Entry 6Z6F (electron microscopy, 3.11 A resolution); this record covers chains B and D of the 4 polymer chains in the assembly.

== Chain B ==
Protein: Histone deacetylase HDA1
Organism: Saccharomyces cerevisiae (strain ATCC 204508 / S288c)
Notes: EC 3.5.1.98
UniProtKB: P53973 (HDA1_YEAST); residues 29-700 here = UniProt positions 29-700
Amino-acid sequence (672 residues; numbered 29 to 700; the number before each row is that of its first residue):
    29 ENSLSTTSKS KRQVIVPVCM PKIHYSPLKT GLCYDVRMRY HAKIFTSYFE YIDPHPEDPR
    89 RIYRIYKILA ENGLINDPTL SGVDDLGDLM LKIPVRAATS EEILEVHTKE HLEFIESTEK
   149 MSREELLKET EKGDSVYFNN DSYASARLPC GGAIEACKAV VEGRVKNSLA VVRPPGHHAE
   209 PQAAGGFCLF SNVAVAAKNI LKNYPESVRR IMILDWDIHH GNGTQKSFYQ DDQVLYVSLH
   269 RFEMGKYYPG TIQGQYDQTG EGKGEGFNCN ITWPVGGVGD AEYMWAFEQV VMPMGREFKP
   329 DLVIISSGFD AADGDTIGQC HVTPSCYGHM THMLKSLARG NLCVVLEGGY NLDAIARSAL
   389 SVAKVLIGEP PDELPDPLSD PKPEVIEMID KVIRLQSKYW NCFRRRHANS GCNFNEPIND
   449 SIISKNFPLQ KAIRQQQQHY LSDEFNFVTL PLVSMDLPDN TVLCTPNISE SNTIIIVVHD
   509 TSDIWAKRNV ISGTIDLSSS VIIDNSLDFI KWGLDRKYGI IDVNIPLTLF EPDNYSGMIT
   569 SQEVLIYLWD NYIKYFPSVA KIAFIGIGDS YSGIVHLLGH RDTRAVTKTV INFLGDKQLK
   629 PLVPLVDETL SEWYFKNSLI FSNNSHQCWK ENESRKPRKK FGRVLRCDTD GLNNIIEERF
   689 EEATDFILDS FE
Not modelled in the structure: 657-666, 679
Metal / ion sites: Zn2+: Asp245, His247, Asp338

== Chain D ==
Protein: HDA1 complex subunit 3
Organism: Saccharomyces cerevisiae (strain ATCC 204508 / S288c)
UniProtKB: Q06623 (HDA3_YEAST); residue numbers follow UniProt; this construct covers 28-334, 404-639
Amino-acid sequence (543 residues; numbered 28 to 639; 69 numbers in that range are skipped by the numbering (no residue carries them; nothing is unmodelled there); the number before each row is that of its first residue):
    28 SGDYWLPTTM SLYQKELTDQ IVSLHYSDIL RYFETSHYKE DVILESMKTM CLNGSLVATH
    88 PYLLIDHYMP KSLITRDVPA HLAENSGKFS VLRDLINLVQ EYETETAIVC RPGRTMDLLE
   148 ALLLGNKVHI KRYDGHSIKS KQKANDFSCT VHLFSSEGIN FTKYPIKSKA RFDMLICLDT
   208 TVDTSQKDIQ YLLQYKRERK GLERYAPIVR LVAINSIDHC RLFFGKKFDK NSREYLENVT
   268 AAMVILRDRL GTLPPDLRPI YSQKLHYLVE WLENPTVPWP LPDIYPLKQY TSMDVERSLL
   328 TEVHFKK
   404 NSSNVNYHLS SGIITHKLIQ SMGEVYMDIC VQKQELDDYS CLDDLQNDHL KFFSNEDEKI
   464 IKEYETVLRT NNENLNRSHE LEVENNLKFS QIETLEKDIE TLKGSLMAQG ETLSKLKDAF
   524 VKTDNVQDEI EKEERVSVSR DTEKKYMEQE IKRAVDAIRE NEEETHKLNE KQNGLESELK
   584 LKFEKSEIST KELNEKIGFL KKELKLENDL NEELVGQLSK TMDNLENLTI PRVRTQ
Not modelled in the structure: 169-171, 225-230

== Chain B / chain D interface ==
Pairs across the interface (34; chain B residue first):
  Ser31(B) - Arg58(D)
  Ser31(B) - Thr62(D)
  Ser31(B) - His64(D)  hydrogen bond (side chain-backbone)
  Leu32(B) - Arg58(D)
  Leu32(B) - Thr62(D)  hydrogen bond (backbone-side chain)
  Thr34(B) - Glu61(D)
  Thr35(B) - Glu61(D)
  Thr35(B) - Ser63(D)  hydrogen bond
  Ser38(B) - Met320(D)
  Lys39(B) - Met320(D)
  Arg40(B) - Met320(D)
  Arg40(B) - Glu323(D)  salt bridge
  Gln41(B) - Asp321(D)
  Gln41(B) - Arg324(D)  hydrogen bond
  Ile43(B) - Leu327(D)  hydrophobic
  Val476(B) - Gln437(D)
  Thr477(B) - Gln437(D)
  Leu478(B) - Asp441(D)
  Pro479(B) - Glu438(D)
  Pro479(B) - Asp441(D)
  Val481(B) - Tyr442(D)  hydrophobic
  Val481(B) - Asp446(D)
  Asp487(B) - Val434(D)
  Tyr575(B) - Asp446(D)
  Asn579(B) - Leu445(D)
  Asn579(B) - Asp446(D)
  Tyr580(B) - Asp441(D)
  Tyr580(B) - Leu445(D)
  Tyr580(B) - Asp446(D)  hydrogen bond
  Lys582(B) - Leu453(D)
  Tyr583(B) - Gln449(D)  hydrogen bond (side chain-backbone)
  Tyr583(B) - Asn450(D)  hydrogen bond (side chain-backbone)
  Tyr583(B) - Leu453(D)
  Phe584(B) - Leu445(D)  hydrophobic
Also at the interface, not in a pair above, chain B (24 interface residues in all): Ser36, Ile496, Asp578

== Overview ==
The interface between chain B and chain D involves 24 residues on one side and 20 on the other, with 7
hydrogen bonds and 1 salt bridge. Polar contacts include Arg40(B)-Glu323(D), Ser31(B)-His64(D) and
Leu32(B)-Thr62(D). The Zn2+ site is built by Asp245(B), His247(B) and Asp338(B).
Chain B is Histone deacetylase HDA1 and chain D is HDA1 complex subunit 3, both from Saccharomyces cerevisiae
(strain ATCC 204508 / S288c); the structure, HDAC-PC, was determined by electron microscopy together with
6Z6H, 6Z6O and 6Z6P from the same study.
